PDB entry 6X97 | electron microscopy, 3.65 A resolution | chains A and B of the 12 polymer chains in the assembly

# Chain A
Protein: BG505 HIV-1 Env gp120
Source organism: Human immunodeficiency virus 1
Reference sequence: Q2N0S6 (Q2N0S6_9HIV1); the construct lacks a stretch of the UniProt sequence and is renumbered around it, so the offset changes along the chain: 31-141 = UniProt 30-140; 150-184 = UniProt 141-175; 189-309 = UniProt 188-308; 312-323 = UniProt 309-320; 2 more segments
Amino-acid sequence (516 residues; row label = number of the first residue in the row; note: 15 numbers in that range are skipped by the numbering (no residue carries them; nothing is unmodelled there); a row labelled like 184A-184L holds insertion residues (184A, then the next letters in order); numbers below 1 keep their minus sign (Met-4 is residue -4)):
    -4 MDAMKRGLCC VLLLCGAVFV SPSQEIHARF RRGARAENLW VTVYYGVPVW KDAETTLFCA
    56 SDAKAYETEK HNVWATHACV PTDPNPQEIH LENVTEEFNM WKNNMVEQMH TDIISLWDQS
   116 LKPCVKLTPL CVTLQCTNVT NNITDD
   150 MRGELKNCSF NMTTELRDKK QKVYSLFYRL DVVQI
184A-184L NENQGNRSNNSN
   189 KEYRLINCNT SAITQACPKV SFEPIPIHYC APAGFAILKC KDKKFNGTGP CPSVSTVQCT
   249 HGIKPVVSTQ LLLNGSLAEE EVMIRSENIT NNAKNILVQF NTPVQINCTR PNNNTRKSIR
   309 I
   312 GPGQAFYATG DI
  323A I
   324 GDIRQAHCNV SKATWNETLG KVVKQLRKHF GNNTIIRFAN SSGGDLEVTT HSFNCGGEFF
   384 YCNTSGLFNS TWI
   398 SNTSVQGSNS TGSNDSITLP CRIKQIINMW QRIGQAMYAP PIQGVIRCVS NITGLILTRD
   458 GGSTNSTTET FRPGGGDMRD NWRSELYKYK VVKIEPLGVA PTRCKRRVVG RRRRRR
Unresolved in the structure: -4 to 33, 57-65, 184A-184L, 398-411, 458-463, 504-513
Disulfide bonds: Cys54-Cys74, Cys119-Cys205, Cys126-Cys196, Cys131-Cys157, Cys218-Cys247, Cys228-Cys239, Cys296-Cys331, Cys378-Cys445, Cys385-Cys418
Covalent attachments: N-acetylglucosamine (NAG) linked to Asn88, Asn133, Asn156, Asn160, Asn197, Asn234, Asn262, Asn295, Asn332, Asn339, Asn363, Asn386, Asn392, Asn448
Differences from the reference sequence: expression tag (-4 to 30); engineered mutation Asn332 (Thr330 in Q2N0S6), Cys501 (Ala498 in Q2N0S6), Arg509 (Glu506 in Q2N0S6), Arg510 (Lys507 in Q2N0S6), Arg512 (Ala509 in Q2N0S6), Arg513 (Val510 in Q2N0S6)

# Chain B
Protein: BG505 HIV-1 Env gp41
Source organism: Human immunodeficiency virus 1
Reference sequence: Q2N0S6 (Q2N0S6_9HIV1); residues 512-664 here correspond to UniProt positions 509-661 (UniProt number = residue number - 3)
Amino-acid sequence (153 residues; numbered 512 to 664; the number before each row is that of its first residue):
   512 AVGIGAVFLG FLGAAGSTMG AASMTLTVQA RNLLSGIVQQ QSNLLRAPEA QQHLLKLTVW
   572 GIKQLQARVL AVERYLRDQQ LLGIWGCSGK LICCTNVPWN SSWSNRNLSE IWDNMTWLQW
   632 DKEISNYTQI IYGLLEESQN QQEKNEQDLL ALD
Unresolved in the structure: 512-521, 547-567, 660-664
Disulfide bonds: Cys598-Cys604
Differences from the reference sequence: engineered mutation Pro559 (Ile556 in Q2N0S6), Cys605 (Thr602 in Q2N0S6)

# Chain A / chain B interface
Disulfides between the chains: Cys501(A)-Cys605(B)
Pairs across the interface (115):
  Leu34(A) - Pro609(B)
  Leu34(A) - Trp610(B)  hydrogen bond (backbone-backbone)
  Leu34(A) - Leu619(B)  hydrophobic
  Trp35(A) - Thr606(B)
  Trp35(A) - Asn607(B)
  Trp35(A) - Val608(B)
  Trp35(A) - Pro609(B)
  Trp35(A) - Trp610(B)
  Val36(A) - Thr606(B)  hydrogen bond (backbone-side chain)
  Val36(A) - Val608(B)  hydrogen bond (backbone-backbone)
  Val36(A) - Trp610(B)  hydrophobic
  Val36(A) - Trp614(B)  hydrophobic
  Val36(A) - Ile642(B)  hydrophobic
  Thr37(A) - Ile603(B)
  Thr37(A) - Cys604(B)
  Thr37(A) - Cys605(B)
  Val38(A) - Trp596(B)  hydrophobic
  Val38(A) - Cys598(B)  hydrophobic
  Val38(A) - Leu602(B)
  Val38(A) - Ile603(B)
  Val38(A) - Cys604(B)  hydrogen bond (backbone-backbone)
  Val38(A) - Leu646(B)  hydrophobic
  Tyr39(A) - Leu602(B)
  Tyr39(A) - Ile603(B)  hydrophobic
  Tyr39(A) - Trp623(B)
  Tyr39(A) - Trp628(B)  hydrophobic
  Tyr40(A) - Leu537(B)
  Tyr40(A) - Ala541(B)  hydrophobic
  Tyr40(A) - Leu544(B)
  Tyr40(A) - Gln590(B)  hydrogen bond
  Tyr40(A) - Leu593(B)  hydrophobic
  Tyr40(A) - Leu602(B)  hydrogen bond (backbone-backbone)
  Gly41(A) - Leu537(B)
  Gly41(A) - Gln540(B)
  Gly41(A) - Ala541(B)
  Val42(A) - Leu537(B)
  Val42(A) - Trp628(B)  hydrophobic
  Pro43(A) - Gly524(B)
  Pro43(A) - Ala525(B)
  Val44(A) - Trp628(B)
  Val44(A) - Asp632(B)
  Trp45(A) - Gly524(B)
  Trp45(A) - Ala525(B)  hydrophobic
  Trp45(A) - Leu629(B)  hydrophobic
  Lys46(A) - Asp632(B)  salt bridge
  Phe53(A) - Gln575(B)
  Phe53(A) - Ala578(B)  hydrophobic
  Cys54(A) - Trp571(B)  hydrophobic
  Trp69(A) - Trp571(B)
  Ala70(A) - Trp571(B)
  Thr71(A) - Trp571(B)
  Ala73(A) - Trp571(B)
  Ala73(A) - Gln575(B)  hydrogen bond (backbone-side chain)
  Cys74(A) - Trp571(B)  hydrophobic
  Val75(A) - Gln575(B)
  Ile84(A) - Phe522(B)
  Leu86(A) - Leu523(B)
  Leu86(A) - Gly524(B)
  Glu87(A) - Ala526(B)
  Glu87(A) - Gly527(B)  hydrogen bond (backbone-backbone)
  Asn88(A) - Gly527(B)
  Val89(A) - Ala525(B)
  Gln103(A) - Lys574(B)
  Asp107(A) - Trp571(B)  hydrogen bond
  Asp107(A) - Lys574(B)  salt bridge
  Ser110(A) - Val570(B)
  Leu111(A) - Val570(B)  hydrophobic
  Leu111(A) - Trp571(B)  hydrophobic
  Gln114(A) - Leu568(B)  hydrogen bond (side chain-backbone)
  Gln114(A) - Thr569(B)
  Gln114(A) - Val570(B)  hydrogen bond (side chain-backbone)
  Ile215(A) - Trp571(B)  hydrophobic
  Ala221(A) - Asn543(B)
  Ala221(A) - Leu544(B)
  Ala221(A) - Leu545(B)
  Ala221(A) - Ser546(B)
  Ala221(A) - Ala582(B)
  Gly222(A) - Asn543(B)  hydrogen bond (backbone-backbone)
  Gly222(A) - Leu544(B)
  Phe223(A) - Leu581(B)  hydrophobic
  Phe223(A) - Arg585(B)
  Thr244(A) - Leu523(B)
  Gln246(A) - Phe522(B)
  Ile491(A) - Phe522(B)  hydrophobic
  Ile491(A) - Leu544(B)  hydrophobic
  Ile491(A) - Arg585(B)  hydrogen bond (backbone-side chain)
  Glu492(A) - Arg585(B)  salt bridge
  Pro493(A) - Leu544(B)  hydrophobic
  Pro493(A) - Asp589(B)
  Leu494(A) - Leu592(B)  hydrophobic
  Leu494(A) - Leu593(B)  hydrophobic
  Leu494(A) - Trp596(B)  hydrophobic
  Leu494(A) - Tyr643(B)  hydrogen bond (backbone-side chain)
  Gly495(A) - Tyr643(B)
  Val496(A) - Trp631(B)  hydrogen bond (backbone-side chain)
  Val496(A) - Ile635(B)
  Val496(A) - Ile642(B)  hydrophobic
  Ala497(A) - Trp610(B)
  Ala497(A) - Trp623(B)  hydrophobic
  Ala497(A) - Trp631(B)
  Pro498(A) - Trp610(B)  hydrophobic
  Pro498(A) - Ile622(B)  hydrophobic
  Pro498(A) - Trp623(B)  hydrogen bond (backbone-side chain)
  Pro498(A) - Trp631(B)
  Thr499(A) - Trp623(B)
  Arg500(A) - Leu619(B)
  Cys501(A) - Cys605(B)  disulfide
  Arg503(A) - Trp596(B)  hydrogen bond (side chain-backbone)
  Arg503(A) - Gly597(B)  hydrogen bond (side chain-backbone)
  Arg503(A) - Cys604(B)  hydrogen bond
  Arg503(A) - Cys605(B)  hydrogen bond (side chain-backbone)
  Arg503(A) - Thr606(B)  hydrogen bond (backbone-backbone)
  Arg503(A) - Asn607(B)
  Arg503(A) - Gln650(B)  hydrogen bond
  Arg503(A) - Glu654(B)
Interface residues without a listed pair, chain A (56 interface residues in all): Thr50, Thr51, Leu52, Pro220, Ala224, Lys490, Lys502
Interface residues without a listed pair, chain B (59 interface residues in all): Met530, Ala533, Ser534, Arg579, Tyr586, Lys601

# Summary
56 residues of chain A and 59 residues of chain B are in contact; the contacts include 1 disulfide bond, 22
hydrogen bonds and 3 salt bridges. Polar contacts include Lys46(A)-Asp632(B), Asp107(A)-Lys574(B) and
Glu492(A)-Arg585(B).
Here chain A is BG505 HIV-1 Env gp120 and chain B is BG505 HIV-1 Env gp41, both from Human immunodeficiency
virus 1. Entry 6X97 (Cryo-EM model of HIV-1 Env BG505 SOSIP.664 in complex with rabbit monoclonal antibody 11A
fragment antigen ...) was determined by electron microscopy.
